6M93 - chains A and C of the 3 polymer chains in the assembly; structure by X-ray diffraction, 2.50 A resolution.

== Chain A ==
Protein: F-box/WD repeat-containing protein 1A
From: Homo sapiens
UniProt: Q9Y297 (FBW1A_HUMAN); residues 139-569 here correspond to UniProt positions 175-605 (UniProt number = residue number + 36)
Sequence (432 residues; row label = number of the first residue in the row):
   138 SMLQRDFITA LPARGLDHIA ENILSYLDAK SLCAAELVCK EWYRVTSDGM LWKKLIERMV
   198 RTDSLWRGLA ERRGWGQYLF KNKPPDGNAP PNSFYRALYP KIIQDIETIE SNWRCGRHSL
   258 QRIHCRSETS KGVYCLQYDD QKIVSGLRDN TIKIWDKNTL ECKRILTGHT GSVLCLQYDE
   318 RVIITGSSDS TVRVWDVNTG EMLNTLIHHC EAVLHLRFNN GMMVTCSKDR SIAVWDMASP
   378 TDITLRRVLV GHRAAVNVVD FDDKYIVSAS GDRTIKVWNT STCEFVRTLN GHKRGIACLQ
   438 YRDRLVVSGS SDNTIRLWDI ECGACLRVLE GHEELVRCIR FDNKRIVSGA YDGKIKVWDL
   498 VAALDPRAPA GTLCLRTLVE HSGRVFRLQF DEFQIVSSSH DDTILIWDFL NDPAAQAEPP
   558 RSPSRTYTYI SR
Disordered / not traced: 219-226, 548-569
Differences from the reference sequence: expression tag (138)
Swiss-Prot annotation at these positions:
  - region: Asp154 to Leu192 (Required for down-regulation of SNAI1)
Ligand contacts: J8Y (2-oxo-N-[3-(1H-tetrazol-5-yl)phenyl]-6-(trifluoromethyl)-1,2-dihydropyridine-3-carboxamide): Asn394, Gly408, Arg431, Gly432, Ile433, Ala434, Ser448, Leu472
Reported in the primary citation:
  - binding site for J8Y: Arg431, Gly432, Ala434, Leu472

== Chain C ==
Protein: Catenin beta-1
UniProt: P35222 (CTNB1_HUMAN); residue numbers follow UniProt; this construct covers 17-48
Sequence (33 residues; row label = number of the first residue in the row):
    16 CDRKAAVSHW QQQSYLDSGI HSGATTTAPS LSG
Disordered / not traced: 16-29, 41-48
Differences from the reference sequence: expression tag (16)
Modified / non-standard residues: Ser33 (phosphoserine; SEP)
Swiss-Prot annotation at these positions:
  - modified residue: Ser23 (Phosphoserine), Ser29 (Phosphoserine), Ser33 (Phosphoserine), Ser37 (Phosphoserine), Thr41 (Phosphothreonine), Ser45 (Phosphoserine)
  - glycosylation: Ser23 (O-linked (GlcNAc) serine)
Ligand contacts: J8Y (2-oxo-N-[3-(1H-tetrazol-5-yl)phenyl]-6-(trifluoromethyl)-1,2-dihydropyridine-3-carboxamide): Leu31, Ile35, His36, Ser37
Reported in the primary citation:
  - binding site for J8Y: Leu31, Ile35
  - post-translational modification sites: Ser33, Ser37
  - mutagenesis - S33E/S37A (>10-fold): decreased binding to F-box/WD repeat-containing protein 1A (chain A)

== Interface between chain A and chain C ==
Pairs across the interface - 30 pairs, chain A then chain C:
  Tyr271(A) with Asp32(C); Ser33(C), hydrogen bond (side chain-backbone); Gly34(C)
  Arg285(A) with Ser33(C)
  Ser309(A) with Ser33(C)
  Leu311(A) with Ser33(C); Gly34(C)
  Ser325(A) with Ser33(C)
  Leu351(A) with Ser33(C); Gly34(C)
  Lys365(A) with His36(C)
  Ala391(A) with Ser37(C); Gly38(C)
  Ala392(A) with His36(C)
  Asn394(A) with Ile35(C); His36(C), hydrogen bond (side chain-backbone)
  Gly408(A) with His36(C); Gly38(C)
  Ala434(A) with Ile35(C)
  Leu472(A) with Ile35(C), hydrophobic
  Arg474(A) with Asp32(C), salt bridge; Gly34(C); Ile35(C)
  Tyr488(A) with Leu31(C); Asp32(C), hydrogen bond; Ile35(C)
  Arg521(A) with Tyr30(C), hydrogen bond (side chain-backbone); Leu31(C); Asp32(C)
  Phe523(A) with Asp32(C)

== In short ==
Chain A and chain C form an interface of 17 and 9 residues respectively; the contacts include 4 hydrogen bonds
and 1 salt bridge. Among the polar pairs are Arg474(A)-Asp32(C), Tyr271(A)-Ser33(C) and Asn394(A)-His36(C).
The paper reports a binding site for J8Y at Arg431(A), Gly432(A) and Leu31(C) among others; S33E/S37A of chain
C reduce binding to F-box/WD repeat-containing protein 1A (chain A).
Here chain A is F-box/WD repeat-containing protein 1A (Homo sapiens) and chain C is Catenin beta-1. Entry 6M93
(Monophosphorylated pSer33 b-Catenin peptide, b-TrCP/Skp1, NRX-1933 ternary complex) was determined by X-ray
diffraction together with 6M90, 6M91, 6M92 and 6M94 from the same study.
